Entry 3FR5 (X-ray diffraction, 2.20 A resolution); this record covers chain A.

Chain A:
Molecule: Fatty acid-binding protein, adipocyte
Organism: Homo sapiens
UniProtKB: P15090 (FABP4_HUMAN); residues 1-131 here correspond to UniProt positions 2-132 (UniProt number = residue number + 1)
Amino-acid sequence (131 residues; row label = number of the first residue in the row):
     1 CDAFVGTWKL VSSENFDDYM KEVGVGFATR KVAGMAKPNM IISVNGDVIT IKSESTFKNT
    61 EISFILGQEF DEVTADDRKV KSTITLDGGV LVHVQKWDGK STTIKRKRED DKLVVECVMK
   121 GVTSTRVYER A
Ligand contacts: I4A (5-(3-carbamoylbenzyl)-5,6,7,8,9,10-hexahydrocyclohepta[b]indole-4-carboxylic acid): F16, Y19, M20, A33, A36, P38, S53, E54, S55, F57, K58, A75, D76, R78, I104, R106, V115, C117, R126, Y128

Summary:
Ligands of chain A: compound I4A.
Chain A is Fatty acid-binding protein, adipocyte (Homo sapiens); the structure, N-Benzyl-indolo carboxylic
acids: Design and synthesis of potent and selective adipocyte Fatty-Acid Binding Protein (A-FABP) inhibitors,
was determined by X-ray diffraction, deposited together with 3FR2 and 3FR4.
